PDB entry 5NSR | electron microscopy, 3.80 A resolution | chains B and C of the 8 polymer chains in the assembly

Chain B:
Molecule: DNA-directed RNA polymerase subunit alpha
From: Escherichia coli K-12
Notes: EC 2.7.7.6
Reference sequence: P0A7Z4 (RPOA_ECOLI); residue numbers follow UniProt; this construct covers 1-329
Sequence (329 residues; each row starts with the number of its first residue):
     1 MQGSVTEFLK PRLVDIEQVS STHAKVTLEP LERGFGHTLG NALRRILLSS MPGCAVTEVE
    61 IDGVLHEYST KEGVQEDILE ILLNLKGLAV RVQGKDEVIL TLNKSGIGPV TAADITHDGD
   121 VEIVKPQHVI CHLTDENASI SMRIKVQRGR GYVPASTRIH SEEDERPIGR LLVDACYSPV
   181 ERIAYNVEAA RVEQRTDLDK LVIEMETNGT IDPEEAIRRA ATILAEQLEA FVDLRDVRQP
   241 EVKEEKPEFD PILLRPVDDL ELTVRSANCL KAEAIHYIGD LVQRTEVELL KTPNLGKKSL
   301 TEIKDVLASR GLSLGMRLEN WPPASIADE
Not modelled in the structure: 1-3, 160-171, 239-329
Curated features (UniProtKB/Swiss-Prot):
  - region: Glu162 to Glu165 (Required for interaction with Crp at class II promoters)
  - modified residue: Arg265 (ADP-ribosylarginine), Lys297 (N6-acetyllysine), Lys298 (N6-acetyllysine)
  - mutagenesis: Arg45 (R45C: In rpoA112; temperature-sensitive, blocks RNA polymerase assembly), Glu162 to Glu165 (5-fold decrease in CRP-class II promoter-dependent transcription), Glu165 (E165K: 5-fold decrease in CRP-class II promoter-dependent transcription), Arg191 (R191C: In rpoA101; temperature-sensitive)

Chain C:
Molecule: DNA-directed RNA polymerase subunit beta
From: Escherichia coli K-12
Notes: EC 2.7.7.6
Reference sequence: P0A8V2 (RPOB_ECOLI); residue numbers follow UniProt; this construct covers 1-1342
Sequence (1342 residues; each row starts with the number of its first residue):
     1 MVYSYTEKKR IRKDFGKRPQ VLDVPYLLSI QLDSFQKFIE QDPEGQYGLE AAFRSVFPIQ
    61 SYSGNSELQY VSYRLGEPVF DVQECQIRGV TYSAPLRVKL RLVIYEREAP EGTVKDIKEQ
   121 EVYMGEIPLM TDNGTFVING TERVIVSQLH RSPGVFFDSD KGKTHSSGKV LYNARIIPYR
   181 GSWLDFEFDP KDNLFVRIDR RRKLPATIIL RALNYTTEQI LDLFFEKVIF EIRDNKLQME
   241 LVPERLRGET ASFDIEANGK VYVEKGRRIT ARHIRQLEKD DVKLIEVPVE YIAGKVVAKD
   301 YIDESTGELI CAANMELSLD LLAKLSQSGH KRIETLFTND LDHGPYISET LRVDPTNDRL
   361 SALVEIYRMM RPGEPPTREA AESLFENLFF SEDRYDLSAV GRMKFNRSLL REEIEGSGIL
   421 SKDDIIDVMK KLIDIRNGKG EVDDIDHLGN RRIRSVGEMA ENQFRVGLVR VERAVKERLS
   481 LGDLDTLMPQ DMINAKPISA AVKEFFGSSQ LSQFMDQNNP LSEITHKRRI SALGPGGLTR
   541 ERAGFEVRDV HPTHYGRVCP IETPEGPNIG LINSLSVYAQ TNEYGFLETP YRKVTDGVVT
   601 DEIHYLSAIE EGNYVIAQAN SNLDEEGHFV EDLVTCRSKG ESSLFSRDQV DYMDVSTQQV
   661 VSVGASLIPF LEHDDANRAL MGANMQRQAV PTLRADKPLV GTGMERAVAV DSGVTAVAKR
   721 GGVVQYVDAS RIVIKVNEDE MYPGEAGIDI YNLTKYTRSN QNTCINQMPC VSLGEPVERG
   781 DVLADGPSTD LGELALGQNM RVAFMPWNGY NFEDSILVSE RVVQEDRFTT IHIQELACVS
   841 RDTKLGPEEI TADIPNVGEA ALSKLDESGI VYIGAEVTGG DILVGKVTPK GETQLTPEEK
   901 LLRAIFGEKA SDVKDSSLRV PNGVSGTVID VQVFTRDGVE KDKRALEIEE MQLKQAKKDL
   961 SEELQILEAG LFSRIRAVLV AGGVEAEKLD KLPRDRWLEL GLTDEEKQNQ LEQLAEQYDE
  1021 LKHEFEKKLE AKRRKITQGD DLAPGVLKIV KVYLAVKRRI QPGDKMAGRH GNKGVISKIN
  1081 PIEDMPYDEN GTPVDIVLNP LGVPSRMNIG QILETHLGMA AKGIGDKINA MLKQQQEVAK
  1141 LREFIQRAYD LGADVRQKVD LSTFSDEEVM RLAENLRKGM PIATPVFDGA KEAEIKELLK
  1201 LGDLPTSGQI RLYDGRTGEQ FERPVTVGYM YMLKLNHLVD DKMHARSTGS YSLVTQQPLG
  1261 GKAQFGGQRF GEMEVWALEA YGAAYTLQEM LTVKSDDVNG RTKMYKNIVD GNHQMEPGMP
  1321 ESFNVLLKEI RSLGINIELE DE
Not modelled in the structure: 1342
Curated features (UniProtKB/Swiss-Prot):
  - modified residue (N6-acetyllysine): Lys1022, Lys1200
  - mutagenesis: Ile561 (I561S: Resistant to antibiotics salinamide A and B), Ile569 (I569S: Resistant to antibiotics salinamide A and B), Ala665 (A665E: Resistant to antibiotics salinamide A and B), Asp675 (D675A/G: Resistant to antibiotics salinamide A and B), Asn677 (N677H/K: Resistant to antibiotics salinamide A and B), Leu680 (L680M: Resistant to antibiotics salinamide A and B), Glu813 (E813K: Disrupts the enzyme's active center)

Chain B / chain C interface:
Residue-residue contacts (10):
  Arg33(B) - Glu820(C)  salt bridge
  Arg33(B) - Pro1081(C)
  His37(B) - Asp1084(C)
  His37(B) - Arg1216(C)
  Asn41(B) - Arg1216(C)
  Asn41(B) - Thr1217(C)  hydrogen bond (side chain-backbone)
  Arg44(B) - Thr1217(C)
  Arg44(B) - Glu1219(C)  salt bridge
  Arg45(B) - Thr1217(C)  hydrogen bond (side chain-backbone)
  Tyr185(B) - Thr1217(C)
Interface residues without a listed pair, chain C (7 interface residues in all): Gly1218

Summary:
Chain B and chain C form an interface of 6 and 7 residues respectively, with 2 hydrogen bonds and 2 salt
bridges. Polar contacts include Arg33(B)-Glu820(C), Arg44(B)-Glu1219(C) and Asn41(B)-Thr1217(C). From UniProt:
6 mutagenesis sites on chain B; 7 mutagenesis sites on chain C.
Chain B is DNA-directed RNA polymerase subunit alpha and chain C is DNA-directed RNA polymerase subunit beta,
both from Escherichia coli K-12; the structure, Cryo-EM structure of RNA polymerase-sigma54 holo enzyme with
promoter DNA closed complex, was determined by electron microscopy (same publication as 5NSS).
